5XVP - chains B and H of the 10 polymer chains in the assembly; structure by X-ray diffraction, 3.00 A resolution.

== Chain B ==
Molecule: CRISPR-associated endonuclease Cas1
Organism: Enterococcus faecalis TX0027
Notes: EC 3.1.-.-
UniProtKB: E6GPD7 (E6GPD7_ENTFL); numbering as in UniProt (aligned over 1-288)
Chain sequence (288 residues; each row starts with the number of its first residue):
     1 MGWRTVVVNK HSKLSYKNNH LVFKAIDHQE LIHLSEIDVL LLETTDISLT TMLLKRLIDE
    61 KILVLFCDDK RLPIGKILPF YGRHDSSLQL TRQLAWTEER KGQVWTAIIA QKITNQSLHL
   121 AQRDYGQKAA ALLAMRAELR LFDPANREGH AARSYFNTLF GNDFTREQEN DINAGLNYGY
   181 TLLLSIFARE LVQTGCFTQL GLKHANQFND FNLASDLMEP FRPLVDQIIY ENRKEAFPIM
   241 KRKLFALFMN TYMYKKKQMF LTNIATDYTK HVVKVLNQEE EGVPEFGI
From the paper describing this entry:
  - binding site for the 73-nt DNA strand: Lys70, Arg166, Arg222, Lys241
  - catalytic residues: His204
  - catalytic residues: Glu148, Glu219 (proposed by the authors, not directly observed)
  - specificity-determining residues: Phe208 (proposed by the authors, not directly observed)

== Chain H ==
Molecule: 73-nt DNA strand
Sequence (73 nucleotides; row label = number of the first residue in the row):
     1 TTCGTAGCTG AGGCCTCAGC TACGTTCCGT TTTAGAGTCA TGTTGTTTAG AATGGTACCA
    61 AAACCTCGGA GAA
Not modelled in the structure: 1-2
Metal / ion sites: Mg2+: DC15 (shared with 3 residues of chain E)

== How chain B and chain H interact ==
Pairs across the interface - 17 pairs, chain B then chain H:
  His11(B) - DC3(H)  salt bridge to the phosphate
  Thr45(B) - DC3(H)  sugar contact
  Asp46(B) - DC3(H)  sugar contact
  Ser48(B) - DC3(H)  hydrogen bond to the phosphate
  Lys128(B) - DA70(H)  salt bridge to the phosphate
  Met135(B) - DG68(H)  sugar contact
  Ala145(B) - DC67(H)  phosphate contact
  Asn146(B) - DT66(H)  hydrogen bond to the base
  Arg147(B) - DG68(H)  salt bridge to the phosphate
  His150(B) - DT66(H)  base contact
  His150(B) - DC67(H)  hydrogen bond to the base
  His150(B) - DG68(H)  sugar contact
  Arg153(B) - DG68(H)  base contact
  Ser154(B) - DG69(H)  sugar contact
  Asn162(B) - DA70(H)  hydrogen bond to the phosphate
  Asn162(B) - DG71(H)  hydrogen bond to the phosphate
  Phe208(B) - DA60(H)  base contact
Other interface residues (no listed pair), chain B (16 interface residues in all): Ile47, Pro144

== In short ==
The interface between chain B and chain H involves 16 residues on one side and 8 on the other; the contacts
include 5 hydrogen bonds and 3 salt bridges. Polar contacts include Asn146(B)-DT66(H), His150(B)-DC67(H) and
Ser48(B)-DC3(H). From the paper: catalytic residues His204(B), Glu148(B) and Glu219(B); a binding site for the
73-nt DNA strand at Lys70(B), Arg166(B) and Arg222(B) among others.
Chain B is CRISPR-associated endonuclease Cas1 (Enterococcus faecalis TX0027) and chain H is a 73-nt DNA
strand; the structure, E. fae Cas1-Cas2/prespacer/target ternary complex revealing the fully integrated
states, was determined by X-ray diffraction together with 5XVN and 5XVO from the same study.
